PDB entry 8EU9 | electron microscopy, 3.48 A resolution | chains Q and X of the 10 polymer chains in the assembly

# Chain Q
Molecule: Chromatin-remodeling ATPase INO80
Organism: Saccharomyces cerevisiae (strain ATCC 204508 / S288c)
Notes: EC 3.6.4.-
UniProt: P53115 (INO80_YEAST); residues 948-1440 here = UniProt positions 948-1440
Sequence (493 residues; each row starts with the number of its first residue):
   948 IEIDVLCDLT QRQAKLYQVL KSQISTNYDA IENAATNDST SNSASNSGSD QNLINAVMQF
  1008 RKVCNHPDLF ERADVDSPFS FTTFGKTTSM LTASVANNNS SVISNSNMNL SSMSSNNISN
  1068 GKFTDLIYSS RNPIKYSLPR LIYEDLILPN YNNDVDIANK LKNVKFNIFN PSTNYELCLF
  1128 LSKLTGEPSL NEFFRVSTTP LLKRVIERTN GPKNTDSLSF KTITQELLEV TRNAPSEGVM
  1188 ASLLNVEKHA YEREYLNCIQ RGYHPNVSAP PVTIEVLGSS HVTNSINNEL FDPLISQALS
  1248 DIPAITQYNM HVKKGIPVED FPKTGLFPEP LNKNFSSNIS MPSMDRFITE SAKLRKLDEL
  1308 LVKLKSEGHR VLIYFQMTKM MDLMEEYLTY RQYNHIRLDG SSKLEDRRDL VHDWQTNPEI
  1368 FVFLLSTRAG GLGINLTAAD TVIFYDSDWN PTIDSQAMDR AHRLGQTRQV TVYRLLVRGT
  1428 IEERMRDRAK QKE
Disordered / not traced: 986-998, 1037-1068, 1346-1355, 1375-1381, 1409-1413

# Chain X
Molecule: RuvB-like protein 1
Organism: Saccharomyces cerevisiae (strain ATCC 204508 / S288c)
Notes: EC 3.6.4.12
UniProt: Q03940 (RUVB1_YEAST); numbering as in UniProt (aligned over 21-463)
Sequence (443 residues; each row starts with the number of its first residue):
    21 VTRTAAHTHI KGLGLDESGV AKRVEGGFVG QIEAREACGV IVDLIKAKKM SGRAILLAGG
    81 PSTGKTALAL AISQELGPKV PFCPLVGSEL YSVEVKKTET LMENFRRAIG LRIKETKEVY
   141 EGEVTELTPE DAENPLGGYG KTISHVIVGL KSAKGTKTLR LDPTIYESIQ REKVSIGDVI
   201 YIEANTGAVK RVGRSDAYAT EFDLETEEYV PLPKGEVHKK KEIVQDVTLH DLDVANARPQ
   261 GGQDVISMMG QLLKPKKTEI TEKLRQEVNK VVAKYIDQGV AELIPGVLFI DEVNMLDIEI
   321 FTYLNKALES NIAPVVVLAS NRGMTTVRGT EDVISPHGVP PDLIDRLLIV RTLPYDKDEI
   381 RTIIERRATV ERLQVESSAL DLLATMGTET SLRYALQLLA PCGILAQTSN RKEIVVNDVN
   441 EAKLLFLDAK RSTKILETSA NYL
Disordered / not traced: 21
Residues lining bound ligands: ADP (adenosine-5'-diphosphate): A26, H27, H29, I30, G47, F48, V49, Q51, G80, P81, S82, T83, G84, K85, T86, A87, Y375, I383, L412, R413, L416

# How chain Q and chain X interact
Pairs across the interface - 36 pairs, chain Q then chain X:
  L1148(Q) with L273(X), hydrophobic
  R1151(Q) with L272(X)
  V1152(Q) with M268(X); M269(X), hydrophobic; L272(X), hydrophobic
  R1155(Q) with Q271(X)
  T1162(Q) with E228(X)
  I1170(Q) with Q245(X)
  L1174(Q) with V247(X), hydrophobic
  R1179(Q) with Q260(X); G261(X)
  N1180(Q) with T206(X)
  P1182(Q) with T206(X)
  G1185(Q) with Y295(X), hydrogen bond (backbone-side chain)
  V1186(Q) with I133(X), hydrophobic; E135(X); Y295(X); V300(X), hydrophobic
  M1187(Q) with E135(X)
  S1189(Q) with V291(X); Y295(X), hydrogen bond
  L1190(Q) with L252(X), hydrophobic; N256(X), hydrogen bond (backbone-side chain); Y295(X), hydrophobic
  L1191(Q) with A255(X), hydrophobic; N256(X)
  N1192(Q) with N256(X)
  V1193(Q) with N256(X); L284(X), hydrophobic
  E1194(Q) with N256(X)
  R1200(Q) with E287(X), salt bridge
  E1201(Q) with K283(X), salt bridge
  L1273(Q) with Q263(X); D264(X); V265(X); M268(X), hydrophobic
Also at the interface, not in a pair above, chain Q (31 interface residues in all): T1171, L1175, A1181, E1184, A1197, L1246, Y1255, F1274, P1275
Also at the interface, not in a pair above, chain X (30 interface residues in all): L131, K134, G158, R258, I266

# Summary
31 residues of chain Q and 30 residues of chain X are in contact, with 3 hydrogen bonds and 2 salt bridges.
Among the polar pairs are R1200(Q)-E287(X), E1201(Q)-K283(X) and G1185(Q)-Y295(X). Bound to chain X: ADP.
Here chain Q is Chromatin-remodeling ATPase INO80 and chain X is RuvB-like protein 1, both from Saccharomyces
cerevisiae (strain ATCC 204508 / S288c). Entry 8EU9 (Class1 of the INO80-Nucleosome complex) was determined by
electron microscopy (same publication as 8ETS, 8ETT, 8ETU, 8ETV, 8ETW, 8EUE, 8EUF and 8EUJ).
